6WOX - chains D and E of the 9 polymer chains in the assembly; structure by X-ray diffraction, 3.14 A resolution.

# Chain D
Protein: DNA-directed RNA polymerase subunit beta'
From: Thermus thermophilus
Notes: EC 2.7.7.6
UniProtKB: Q8RQE8 (RPOC_THET8); residue numbers follow UniProt; this construct covers 1-1505
Chain sequence (1505 residues; numbered 1 to 1505; the number before each row is that of its first residue):
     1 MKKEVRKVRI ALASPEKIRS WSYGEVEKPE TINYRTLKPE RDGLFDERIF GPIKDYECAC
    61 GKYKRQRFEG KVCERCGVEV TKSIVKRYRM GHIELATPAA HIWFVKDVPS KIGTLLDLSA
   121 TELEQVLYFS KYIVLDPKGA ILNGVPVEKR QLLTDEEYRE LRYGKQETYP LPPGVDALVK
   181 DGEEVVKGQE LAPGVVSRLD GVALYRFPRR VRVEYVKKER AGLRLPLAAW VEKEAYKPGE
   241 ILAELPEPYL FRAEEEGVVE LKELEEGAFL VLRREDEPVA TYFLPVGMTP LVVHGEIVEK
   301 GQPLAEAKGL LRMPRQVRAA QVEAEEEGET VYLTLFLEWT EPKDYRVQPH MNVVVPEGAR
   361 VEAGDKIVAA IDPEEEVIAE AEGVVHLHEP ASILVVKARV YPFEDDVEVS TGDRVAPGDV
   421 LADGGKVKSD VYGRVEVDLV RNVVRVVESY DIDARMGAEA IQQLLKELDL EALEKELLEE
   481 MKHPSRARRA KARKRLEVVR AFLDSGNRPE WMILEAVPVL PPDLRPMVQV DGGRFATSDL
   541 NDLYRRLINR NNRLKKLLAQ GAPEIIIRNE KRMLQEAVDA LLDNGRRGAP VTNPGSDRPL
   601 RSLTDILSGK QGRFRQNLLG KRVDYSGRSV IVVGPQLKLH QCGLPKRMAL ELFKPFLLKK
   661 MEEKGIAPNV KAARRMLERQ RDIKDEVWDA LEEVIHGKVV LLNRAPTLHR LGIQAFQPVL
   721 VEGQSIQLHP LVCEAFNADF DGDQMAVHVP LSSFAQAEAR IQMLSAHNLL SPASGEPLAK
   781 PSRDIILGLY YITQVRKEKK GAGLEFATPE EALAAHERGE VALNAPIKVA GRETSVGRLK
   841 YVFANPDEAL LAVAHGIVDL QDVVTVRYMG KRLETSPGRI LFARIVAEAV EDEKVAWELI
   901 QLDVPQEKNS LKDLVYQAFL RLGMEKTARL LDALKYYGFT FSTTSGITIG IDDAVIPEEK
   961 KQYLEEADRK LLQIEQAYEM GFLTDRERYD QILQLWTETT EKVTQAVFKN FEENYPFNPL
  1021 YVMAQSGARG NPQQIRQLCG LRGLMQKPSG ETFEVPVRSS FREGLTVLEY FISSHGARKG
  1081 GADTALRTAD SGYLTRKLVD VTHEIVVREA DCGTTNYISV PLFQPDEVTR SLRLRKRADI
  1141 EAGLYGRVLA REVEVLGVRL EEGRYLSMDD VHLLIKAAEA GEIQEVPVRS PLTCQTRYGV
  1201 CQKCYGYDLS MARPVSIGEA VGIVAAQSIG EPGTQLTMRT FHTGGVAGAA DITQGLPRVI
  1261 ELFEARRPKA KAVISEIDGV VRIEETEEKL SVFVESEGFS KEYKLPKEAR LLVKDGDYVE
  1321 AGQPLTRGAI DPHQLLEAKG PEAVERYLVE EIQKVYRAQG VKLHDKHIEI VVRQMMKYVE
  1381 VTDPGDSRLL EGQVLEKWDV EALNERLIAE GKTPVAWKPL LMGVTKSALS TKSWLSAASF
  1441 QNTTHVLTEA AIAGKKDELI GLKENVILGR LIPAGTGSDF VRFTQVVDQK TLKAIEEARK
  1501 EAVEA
Unresolved in the structure: 1-2, 1239-1253, 1503-1505
Sequence notes: conflict Lys86 (Arg in Q8RQE8)
Bound ions: Zn2+ site 1: Cys58, Cys60, Cys73, Cys76; Na+: Asp739 (together with 2'-deoxycytidine-5'-triphosphate); Mg2+: Asp739, Asp741, Asp743 (shared with 1 residue of chain I); Zn2+ site 2: Cys1112, Cys1194, Cys1201, Cys1204
Small-molecule neighbours: 2'-deoxycytidine-5'-triphosphate (DCP): Arg704, Pro706, Asn737, Asp739, Asp741, Arg783, Arg1029

# Chain E
Protein: DNA-directed RNA polymerase subunit omega
From: Thermus thermophilus
Notes: EC 2.7.7.6
UniProtKB: A0A1J1EUF1 (A0A1J1EUF1_THETH); residues 1-99 here = UniProt positions 1-99
Chain sequence (99 residues; numbered 1 to 99; the number before each row is that of its first residue):
     1 MAEPGIDKLF GMVDSKYRLT VVVAKRAQQL LRHGFKNTVL EPEERPKMQT LEGLFDDPNA
    61 VTWAMKELLT GRLVFGENLV PEDRLQKEME RLYPVEREE
Unresolved in the structure: 1, 96-99

# Interface between chain D and chain E
Contacting residue pairs - 102 pairs, chain D then chain E:
  His640(D) - Ala2(E)  hydrogen bond (side chain-backbone)
  Lys664(D) - Glu52(E)  salt bridge
  Asp689(D) - Leu51(E)
  Glu693(D) - Met48(E)
  Glu693(D) - Thr50(E)
  His696(D) - Met48(E)
  His696(D) - Asp57(E)  salt bridge
  His696(D) - Pro58(E)
  His696(D) - Asn59(E)
  Gly697(D) - Asn59(E)  hydrogen bond (backbone-side chain)
  Lys698(D) - Asn59(E)
  Gln717(D) - Glu3(E)
  Ser753(D) - Ala24(E)
  Ser753(D) - Leu31(E)
  Phe754(D) - Val21(E)  hydrophobic
  Phe754(D) - Ala24(E)  hydrophobic
  Ala757(D) - Thr20(E)
  Ala757(D) - Ala24(E)  hydrophobic
  Ala757(D) - Val61(E)  hydrophobic
  Glu758(D) - Thr20(E)
  Arg760(D) - Glu3(E)  salt bridge
  Arg760(D) - Asn59(E)
  Arg760(D) - Val61(E)
  Arg760(D) - Thr62(E)
  Arg760(D) - Met65(E)
  Ile761(D) - Phe10(E)  hydrophobic
  Ile761(D) - Leu19(E)  hydrophobic
  Ile761(D) - Thr20(E)
  Ile761(D) - Val23(E)  hydrophobic
  Gln762(D) - Tyr17(E)
  Gln762(D) - Thr20(E)  hydrogen bond
  Ala766(D) - Ala2(E)  hydrophobic
  His767(D) - Glu3(E)  hydrogen bond (side chain-backbone)
  His767(D) - Ile6(E)
  Gly923(D) - Asp7(E)
  Met924(D) - Asp7(E)  hydrogen bond (backbone-side chain)
  Glu925(D) - Ala2(E)
  Glu925(D) - Glu3(E)
  Glu925(D) - Pro4(E)
  Glu925(D) - Gly5(E)  hydrogen bond (side chain-backbone)
  Glu925(D) - Ile6(E)
  Glu925(D) - Asp7(E)  hydrogen bond (backbone-side chain)
  Ala928(D) - Ala2(E)  hydrophobic
  Asp1208(D) - Lys16(E)  salt bridge
  Met1211(D) - Lys16(E)
  Arg1213(D) - Phe10(E)
  Ser1216(D) - Ser15(E)
  Ser1216(D) - Lys16(E)
  Ile1217(D) - Ser15(E)  hydrogen bond (backbone-side chain)
  Ile1217(D) - Tyr17(E)
  Gly1218(D) - Tyr17(E)
  Glu1219(D) - Tyr17(E)  hydrogen bond
  Gly1475(D) - Tyr17(E)
  Thr1476(D) - Tyr17(E)
  Thr1476(D) - Thr20(E)
  Phe1480(D) - Asp14(E)
  Phe1480(D) - Arg18(E)  hydrogen bond (backbone-side chain)
  Phe1480(D) - Glu77(E)
  Val1481(D) - Ser15(E)
  Val1481(D) - Arg18(E)
  Val1481(D) - Val21(E)
  Val1481(D) - Glu77(E)
  Arg1482(D) - Lys25(E)  hydrogen bond (backbone-side chain)
  Phe1483(D) - Lys25(E)
  Phe1483(D) - Glu77(E)
  Thr1484(D) - Arg18(E)  hydrogen bond
  Thr1484(D) - Val22(E)
  Thr1484(D) - Lys25(E)  hydrogen bond (backbone-side chain)
  Thr1484(D) - Gly76(E)
  Thr1484(D) - Glu77(E)
  Gln1485(D) - Val74(E)
  Gln1485(D) - Phe75(E)
  Gln1485(D) - Gly76(E)  hydrogen bond (backbone-backbone)
  Gln1485(D) - Asn78(E)
  Gln1485(D) - Leu79(E)  hydrogen bond (side chain-backbone)
  Gln1485(D) - Val80(E)  hydrogen bond (side chain-backbone)
  Gln1485(D) - Glu82(E)  hydrogen bond
  Val1486(D) - Val22(E)  hydrophobic
  Val1486(D) - Arg26(E)
  Val1486(D) - Gln29(E)  hydrogen bond (backbone-side chain)
  Val1486(D) - Val74(E)
  Val1487(D) - Leu73(E)
  Val1487(D) - Val74(E)  hydrogen bond (backbone-backbone)
  Val1487(D) - Leu85(E)  hydrophobic
  Asp1488(D) - Arg26(E)  salt bridge
  Asp1488(D) - Asn37(E)
  Asp1488(D) - Arg72(E)
  Asp1488(D) - Leu73(E)
  Asp1488(D) - Tyr93(E)  hydrogen bond
  Gln1489(D) - Arg72(E)  hydrogen bond (backbone-backbone)
  Lys1490(D) - Leu92(E)
  Lys1490(D) - Tyr93(E)  hydrogen bond (backbone-side chain)
  Thr1491(D) - Met89(E)
  Thr1491(D) - Leu92(E)
  Thr1491(D) - Tyr93(E)  hydrogen bond
  Ala1494(D) - Glu88(E)
  Ala1494(D) - Arg91(E)
  Ala1494(D) - Leu92(E)  hydrophobic
  Ile1495(D) - Arg84(E)
  Ile1495(D) - Glu88(E)
  Arg1499(D) - Pro81(E)
  Arg1499(D) - Arg84(E)
Also at the interface, not in a pair above, chain D (53 interface residues in all): Glu692, Arg710, Gln756, Leu764, Leu922, Gln1202, Ser1210, Asp1479
Also at the interface, not in a pair above, chain E (54 interface residues in all): Ala27, Gln28, Val39

# Overview
53 residues of chain D and 54 residues of chain E are in contact; the contacts include 23 hydrogen bonds and 5
salt bridges. Polar pairs include Lys664(D)-Glu52(E), His696(D)-Asp57(E) and Arg760(D)-Glu3(E). Ligands of
chain D: 2'-deoxycytidine-5'-triphosphate. Cys58(D), Cys60(D), Cys73(D) and Cys76(D) coordinate Zn2+ site 1.
Chain D is DNA-directed RNA polymerase subunit beta' and chain E is DNA-directed RNA polymerase subunit omega,
both from Thermus thermophilus; the structure, Thermus thermophilus RNA polymerase initially transcribing
complex with 2'dCTP, was determined by X-ray diffraction together with 6WOY from the same study.
